PDB entry 5TIQ | X-ray diffraction, 2.54 A resolution | chain A

[Chain A]
Protein: Major capsid protein
From: Paramecium bursaria Chlorella virus 1
UniProt: P30328 (MCP_PBCV1); numbering as in UniProt (aligned over 2-437)
Sequence (436 residues; numbered 2 to 437; the number before each row is that of its first residue):
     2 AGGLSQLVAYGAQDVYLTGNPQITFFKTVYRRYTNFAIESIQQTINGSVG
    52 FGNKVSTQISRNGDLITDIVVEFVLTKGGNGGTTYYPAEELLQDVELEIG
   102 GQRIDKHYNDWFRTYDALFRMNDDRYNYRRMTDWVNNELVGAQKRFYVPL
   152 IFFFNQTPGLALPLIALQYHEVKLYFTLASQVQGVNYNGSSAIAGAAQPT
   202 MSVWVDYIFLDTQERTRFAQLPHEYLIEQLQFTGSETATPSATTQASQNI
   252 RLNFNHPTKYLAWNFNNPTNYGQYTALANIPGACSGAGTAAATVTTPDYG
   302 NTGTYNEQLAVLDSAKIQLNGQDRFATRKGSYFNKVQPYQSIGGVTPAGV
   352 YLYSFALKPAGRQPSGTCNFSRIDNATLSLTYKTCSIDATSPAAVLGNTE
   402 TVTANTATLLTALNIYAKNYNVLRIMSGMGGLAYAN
Glycans and other covalent adducts: glycan linked to Asn280, Asn302; beta-D-glucopyranose (BGC) linked to Asn399, Asn406
Ion coordination: Hg2+ site 1 near Cys369 (its only coordinating residue here); Hg2+ site 2 near Cys386 (its only coordinating residue here)
Small-molecule neighbours: 6-deoxy-2,3-di-O-methyl-mannose (7CV; 6-deoxy-2,3-di-O-methyl-alpha-L-mannopyranose): Leu140, Pro393, Leu397
UniProt features mapped onto this chain:
  - glycosylation (N-linked (Glc...) asparagine): Asn280, Asn302, Asn399, Asn406
What the authors report for this chain:
  - post-translational modification sites: Asn280, Asn302, Asn399, Asn406

[In short]
Bound to chain A: 6-deoxy-2,3-di-O-methyl-mannose. Covalently linked beta-D-glucopyranose: at Asn280, Asn302,
Asn399 and Asn406. The paper reports modification sites Asn280, Asn302 and Asn399 among others.
Chain A is Major capsid protein (Paramecium bursaria Chlorella virus 1); the structure, The Structure of the
Major Capsid protein of PBCV-1, was determined by X-ray diffraction together with 5TIP from the same study.
